PDB entry 3AZJ | X-ray diffraction, 2.89 A resolution | chains C and I of the 10 polymer chains in the assembly

Chain C:
Name: Histone H2A type 1-B/E
Organism: Homo sapiens
Reference sequence: P04908 (H2A1B_HUMAN); residues 0-129 here correspond to UniProt positions 1-130 (UniProt number = residue number + 1)
Chain sequence (133 residues; numbered -3 to 129; the number before each row is that of its first residue; numbers below 1 keep their minus sign (Gly-3 is residue -3)):
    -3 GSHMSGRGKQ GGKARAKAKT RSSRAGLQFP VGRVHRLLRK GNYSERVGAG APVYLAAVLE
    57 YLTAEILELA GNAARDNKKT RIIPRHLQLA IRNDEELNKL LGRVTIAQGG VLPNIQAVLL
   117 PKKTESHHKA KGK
Not modelled in the structure: -3 to 10, 111-129
Sequence notes: expression tag (-3 to -1)
Swiss-Prot annotation at these positions:
  - modified residue: Ser1 (N-acetylserine), Arg3 (Citrulline), Lys5 (N6-(2-hydroxyisobutyryl)lysine), Lys9 (N6-(2-hydroxyisobutyryl)lysine), Lys13 (N6-(beta-hydroxybutyryl)lysine), Lys36 (N6-(2-hydroxyisobutyryl)lysine), Lys74 (N6-(2-hydroxyisobutyryl)lysine), Lys75 (N6-(2-hydroxyisobutyryl)lysine), Lys95 (N6-(2-hydroxyisobutyryl)lysine), Gln104 (N5-methylglutamine), Lys118 (N6-(2-hydroxyisobutyryl)lysine), Lys119 (N6-crotonyllysine), Thr120 (Phosphothreonine), Lys125 (N6-crotonyllysine)
  - cross-link (Glycyl lysine isopeptide (Lys-Gly)): Lys13 (interchain with G-Cter in ubiquitin), Lys15 (interchain with G-Cter in ubiquitin), Lys119 (interchain with G-Cter in ubiquitin)

Chain I:
Molecule: 146-nt DNA strand
Sequence (146 nucleotides; numbered 1 to 146; the number before each row is that of its first residue):
     1 ATCAATATCC ACCTGCAGAT TCTACCAAAA GTGTATTTGG AAACTGCTCC ATCAAAAGGC
    61 ATGTTCAGCT GAATTCAGCT GAACATGCCT TTTGATGGAG CAGTTTCCAA ATACACTTTT
   121 GGTAGAATCT GCAGGTGGAT ATTGAT
Not modelled in the structure: 146
Ion coordination: Mn2+ site 1 near DG68 (its only coordinating residue here); Mn2+ site 2 near DG78 (its only coordinating residue here); Mn2+ site 3 near DG100 (its only coordinating residue here); Mn2+ site 4 near DG121 (its only coordinating residue here)

How chain C and chain I interact:
Pairs across the interface (17; chain C residue first):
  Arg11(C) - DG31(I)  base contact
  Arg11(C) - DT32(I)  phosphate contact
  Ala12(C) - DT32(I)  hydrogen bond to the phosphate
  Lys13(C) - DG31(I)  phosphate contact
  Ala14(C) - DA30(I)  phosphate contact
  Ala14(C) - DG31(I)  phosphate contact
  Lys15(C) - DA30(I)  phosphate contact
  Lys15(C) - DG31(I)  hydrogen bond to the phosphate
  Thr16(C) - DA30(I)  phosphate contact
  Arg17(C) - DA30(I)  salt bridge to the phosphate
  Arg20(C) - DG31(I)  salt bridge to the phosphate
  Gly28(C) - DA29(I)  sugar contact
  Gly28(C) - DA30(I)  phosphate contact
  Arg29(C) - DA29(I)  sugar contact
  Arg32(C) - DA29(I)  salt bridge to the phosphate
  Arg42(C) - DT38(I)  sugar contact
  Arg77(C) - DA19(I)  sugar contact
Also at the interface, not in a pair above, chain C (15 interface residues in all): Ser18, Lys74
Also at the interface, not in a pair above, chain I (9 interface residues in all): DA11, DA28, DT37

In short:
15 residues of chain C face 9 of chain I across their interface; the contacts include 2 hydrogen bonds and 3
salt bridges. Polar contacts include Ala12(C)-DT32(I), Lys15(C)-DG31(I) and Arg17(C)-DA30(I).
Chain C is Histone H2A type 1-B/E (Homo sapiens) and chain I is a 146-nt DNA strand; the structure, Crystal
Structure of Human Nucleosome Core Particle Containing H4K44Q mutation, was determined by X-ray diffraction
together with 3AYW, 3AZE, 3AZF, 3AZG, 3AZH, 3AZK and 3 further entries from the same study.
